Entry 5VOV (electron microscopy, 7.70 A resolution (low resolution: residue-level contacts below are approximate; hydrogen-bond / salt-bridge calls are withheld)); this record covers chains C and D of the 8 polymer chains in the assembly.

# Chain C (and D)
Protein: Glutamate receptor 2
Organism: Rattus norvegicus
Notes: chain D of this document is another copy of the same molecule, construct and numbering; everything in this record applies to it too
UniProtKB: P19491 (GRIA2_RAT); the construct has insertions or renumbered stretches relative to UniProt, so the offset changes along the chain: -20 to 847 = UniProt 1-868; 854-868 = UniProt 869-883
Chain sequence (889 residues; each row starts with the number of its first residue; numbers below 1 keep their minus sign (Met-20 is residue -20)):
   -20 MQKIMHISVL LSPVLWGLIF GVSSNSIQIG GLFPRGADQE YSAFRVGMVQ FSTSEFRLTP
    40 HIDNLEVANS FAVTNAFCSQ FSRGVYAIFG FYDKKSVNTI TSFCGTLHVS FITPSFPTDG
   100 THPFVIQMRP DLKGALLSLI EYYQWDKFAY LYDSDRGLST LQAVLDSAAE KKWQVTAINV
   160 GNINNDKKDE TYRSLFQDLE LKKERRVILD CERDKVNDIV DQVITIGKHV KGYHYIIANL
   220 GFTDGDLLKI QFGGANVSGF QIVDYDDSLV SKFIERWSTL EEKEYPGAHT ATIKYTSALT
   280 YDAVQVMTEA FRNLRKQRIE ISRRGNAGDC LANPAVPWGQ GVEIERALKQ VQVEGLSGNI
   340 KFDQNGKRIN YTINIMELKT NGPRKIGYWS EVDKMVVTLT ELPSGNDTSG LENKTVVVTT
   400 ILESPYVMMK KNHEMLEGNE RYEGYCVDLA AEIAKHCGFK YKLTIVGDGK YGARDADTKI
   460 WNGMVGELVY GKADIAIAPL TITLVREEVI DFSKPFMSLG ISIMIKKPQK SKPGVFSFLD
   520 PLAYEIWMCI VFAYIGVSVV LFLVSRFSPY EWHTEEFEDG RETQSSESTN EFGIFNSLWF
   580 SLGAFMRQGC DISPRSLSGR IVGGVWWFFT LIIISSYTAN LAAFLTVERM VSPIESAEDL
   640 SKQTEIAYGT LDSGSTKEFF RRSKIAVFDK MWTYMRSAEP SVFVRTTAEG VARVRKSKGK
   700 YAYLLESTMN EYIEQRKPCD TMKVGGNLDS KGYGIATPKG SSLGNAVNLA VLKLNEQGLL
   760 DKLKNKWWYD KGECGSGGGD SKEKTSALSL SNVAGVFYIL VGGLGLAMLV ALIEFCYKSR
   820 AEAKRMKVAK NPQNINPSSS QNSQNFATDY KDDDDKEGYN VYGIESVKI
Not modelled in the structure: -20 to 391, 546-565, 587-589, 775-786, 827-868 (chain D: -20 to 391, 546-565, 587-589, 775-784, 827-868)
Sequence notes: conflict Arg586 (Gln607 in P19491), Asp854 (Tyr869 in P19491); insertion (848-853)
Cystine bridges: Cys718-Cys773
UniProt features mapped onto this chain:
  - region: Ala846, Thr847, Lys855 to Gly862 (Required for interaction with IQSEC1)
  - binding site (L-glutamate): Pro478, Thr480, Arg485, Ser654, Thr655, Glu705
  - site: Arg453 (Interaction with the cone snail toxin Con-ikot-ikot), Ile633 (Crucial to convey clamshell closure to channel opening), Arg660 (Interaction with the cone snail toxin Con-ikot-ikot), Lys752 (Interaction with the cone snail toxin Con-ikot-ikot)
  - modified residue: Ser662 (Phosphoserine), Ser696 (Phosphoserine), Ser839 (Phosphoserine), Ser842 (Phosphoserine), Tyr861 (Phosphotyrosine), Ser865 (Phosphoserine)
  - lipidation (S-palmitoyl cysteine): Cys589, Cys815
  - glycosylation (N-linked (GlcNAc...) asparagine): Asn235, Asn349, Asn385, Asn392

# How chain C and chain D interact
Contacting residue pairs (5; chain C residue first):
  Pro520(C) - Leu787(D)
  Trp606(C) - Met585(D)
  Ala618(C) - Ala621(D)
  Ala622(C) - Leu624(D)
  Thr643(C) - Gly774(D)
Other interface residues (no listed pair), chain C (8 interface residues in all): Leu521, Phe607, Phe623
Other interface residues (no listed pair), chain D (8 interface residues in all): Leu620, Ser785, Ala786

# Overview
The chain C/chain D interface involves 8 residues from each chain. Curated annotation (UniProt) lists 6
L-glutamate-binding residues on chain C.
Both chains are Glutamate receptor 2 (Rattus norvegicus). Entry 5VOV (Structure of AMPA receptor-TARP complex)
was determined by electron microscopy together with 5VOT and 5VOU from the same study.
